PDB entry 3CCJ | X-ray diffraction, 3.30 A resolution | chains C and 0 of the 31 polymer chains in the assembly

Chain C:
Molecule: 50S ribosomal protein L4P
Organism: Haloarcula marismortui
Reference sequence: P12735 (RL4_HALMA); residue numbers follow UniProt; this construct covers 1-246
Amino-acid sequence (246 residues; each row starts with the number of its first residue):
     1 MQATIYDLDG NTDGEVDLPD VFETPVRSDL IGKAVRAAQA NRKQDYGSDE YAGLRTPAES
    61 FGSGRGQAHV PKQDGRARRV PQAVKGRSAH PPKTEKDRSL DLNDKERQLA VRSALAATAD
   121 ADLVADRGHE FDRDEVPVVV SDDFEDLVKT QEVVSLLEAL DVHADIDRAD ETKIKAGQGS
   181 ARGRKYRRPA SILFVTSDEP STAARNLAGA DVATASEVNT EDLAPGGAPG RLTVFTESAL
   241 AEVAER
Metal / ion sites: Na+: Asp45, Lys96

Chain 0:
Molecule: 23S ribosomal RNA
Organism: Haloarcula marismortui
Notes: engineered mutation(s): G2099A, C2534T
Sequence (2923 nucleotides; row label = number of the first residue in the row):
     1 GUUGGCUACU AUGCCAGCUG GUGGAUUGCU CGGCUCAGGC GCUGAUGAAG GACGUGCCAA
    61 GCUGCGAUAA GCUGUGGGGA GCCGCACGGA GGCGAAGAAC CACAGAUUUC CGAAUGAGAA
   121 UCUCUCUAAC AAUUGCUUCG CGCAAUGAGG AACCCCGAGA ACUGAAACAU CUCAGUAUCG
   181 GGAGGAACAG AAAACGCAAC GUGAUGUCGU UAGUAACCGC GAGUGAACGC GAUACAGCCC
   241 AAACCGAAGC CCUCACGGGC AAUGUGGUGU CAGGGCUACC UCUCAUCAGC CGACCGUCUU
   301 CACGAAGUCU CUUGGAAUAG AGCGUGAUAC AGGGUGACAA CCCCGUACUG AAGACCAGUA
   361 CGCUGUGCGG UAGUGCCAGA GUAGCGGGGG UUGGAUAUCC CUCGCGAAUA ACGCAGGCAU
   421 CGACUGCGAA GGCUAAACAC AACCUGAGAC CGAUAGUGAA CAAGUAGUGU GAACGAACGC
   481 UGCAAAGUAC CCUCAGAAGG GAGGCGAAAU AGAGCAUGAA AUCAGUUGGC GAUCGAGCGA
   541 CAGGGCAUAC AAGGUCCCUU GACGAAUGAC CGAGACGCGA GUCUCCAGUA AGACUCACGG
   601 GAAGCCGAUG UUCUGUCGUA CGUUUUGAAA AACGAGCCAG GGAGUGUGUC UGUAUGGCAA
   661 GUCUAACCGG AGUAUCCGGG GAGGCACAGG GAAACCGACA UGGCCGCAGG GCUUUGCCCG
   721 AGGGCCGCCG UCUUCAAGGG CGGGGAGCCA UGUGGACACG ACCCGAAUCC GGACGAUCUA
   781 CGCAUGGACA AGAUGAAGCG UGCCGAAAGG CACGUGGAAG UCUGUUAGAG UUGGUGUCCU
   841 ACAAUACCCU CUCGUGAUCU AUGUGUAGGG GUGAAAGGCC CAUCGAGUCC GGCAACAGCU
   901 GGUUCCAAUC GAAACAUGUC GAAGCAUGAC CUCCGCCGAG GUAGUCUGUG AGGUAGAGCG
   961 ACCGAUUGGU GUGUCCGCCU CCGAGAGGAG UCGGCACACC UGUCAAACUC CAAACUUACA
  1021 GACGCUGUUU GACGCGGGGA UUCCGGUGCG CGGGGUAAGC CUGUGUACCA GGAGGGGAAC
  1081 AACCCAGAGA UAGGUUAAGG UCCCCAAGUG UGGAUUAAGU GUAAUCCUCU GAAGGUGGUC
  1141 UCGAGCCCUA GACAGCCGGG AGGUGAGCUU AGAAGCAGCU ACCCUCUAAG AAAAGCGUAA
  1201 CAGCUUACCG GCCGAGGUUU GAGGCGCCCA AAAUGAUCGG GACUCAAAUC CACCACCGAG
  1261 ACCUGUCCGU ACCACUCAUA CUGGUAAUCG AGUAGAUUGG CGCUCUAAUU GGAUGGAAGC
  1321 AGGGGCGAGA GCUCCUGUGG ACCGAUUAGU GACGAAAAUC CUGGCCAUAG UAGCAGCGAU
  1381 AGUCGGGUGA GAACCCCGAC GGCCUAAUGG AUAAGGGUUC CUCAGCACUG CUGAUCAGCU
  1441 GAGGGUUAGC CGGUCCUAAG UCUCACCGCA ACUCGACUGA GACGAAAUGG GAAACAGGUU
  1501 AAUAUUCCUG UGCCAUCAUG CAGUGAAAGU UGACGCCCUG GGGUCGAUCA CGCCGGGCAU
  1561 UCGCCCGGUC GAACCGUCCA ACUCCGUGGA AGCCGUAAUG GCAGGAAGCG GACGAACGGC
  1621 GGCAUAGGGA AACGUGAUUC AACCUGGGGC CCAUGAAAAG ACGAGCAUGA UGUCCGUACC
  1681 GAGAACCGAC ACAGGUGUCC AUGGCGGCGA AAGCCAAGGC CUGUCGGGAG CAACCAACGU
  1741 UAGGGAAUUC GGCAAGUUAG UCCCGUACCU UCGGAAGAAG GGAUGCCUGC UCCGGAACGG
  1801 AGCAGGUCGC AGUGACUCGG AAGCUCGGAC UGUCUAGUAA CAACAUAGGU GACCGCAAAU
  1861 CCGCAAGGAC UCGUACGGUC ACUGAAUCCU GCCCAGUGCA GGUAUCUGAA CACCUCGUAC
  1921 AAGAGGACGA AGGACCUGUC AACGGCGGGG GUAACUAUGA CCCUCUUAAG GUAGCGUAGU
  1981 ACCUUGCCGC AUCAGUAGCG GCUUGCAUGA AUGGAUUAAC CAGAGCUUCA CUGUCCCAAC
  2041 GUUGGGCCCG GUGAACUGUA CAUUCCAGUG CGGAGUCUGG AGACACCCAG GGGGAAGCAA
  2101 AGACCCUAUG GAGCUUUACU GCAGGCUGUC GCUGAGACGU GGUCGCCGAU GUGCAGCAUA
  2161 GGUAGGAGUC GUUACAGAGG UACCCGCGCU AGCGGGCCAC CCAGACAACA GUGAAAUACU
  2221 ACCCGUCGGU GACUGCGACU CUCACUCCGG GAGGAGGACA CCGAUAGCCG GGCAGUUUGA
  2281 CUGGGGCGGU ACGCGCUCGA AAAGAUAUCG AGCGCGCCCU AUGGUCAUCU CAGCCGGGAC
  2341 AGAGACCCGG CGAAGAGUGC AAGAGCAAAA GAUGACUUGA CAGUGUUCUU CCCAACGAGG
  2401 AACGCUGACG CGAAAGCGUG GUCUAGCGAA CCAAUUAGCC UGCUUGAUGC GGGCAAUUGA
  2461 UGACAGAAAA GCUACCCUAG GGAUAACAGA GUCGUCACUC GCAAGAGCAC AUAUCGACCG
  2521 AGUGGCUUGC UACUUCGAUG UCGGUUCCCU CCAUCCUGCC CGUGCAGAAG CGGGCAAGGG
  2581 UGAGGUUGUU CGCCUAUUAA AGGAGGUCGU GAGCUGGGUU UAGACCGUCG UGAGACAGGU
  2641 CGGCUGCUAU CUACUGGGUG UGUAAUGGUG UCUGACAAGA ACGACCGUAU AGUACGAGAG
  2701 GAACUACGGU UGGUGGCCAC UGGUGUACCG GUUGUUCGAG AGAGCACGUG CCGGGUAGCC
  2761 ACGCCACACG GGGUAAGAGC UGAACGCAUC UAAGCUCGAA ACCCACUUGG AAAAGAGACA
  2821 CCGCCGAGGU CCCGCGUACA AGACGCGGUC GAUAGACUCG GGGUGUGCGC GUCGAGGUAA
  2881 CGAGACGUUA AGCCCACGAG CACUAACAGA CCAAAGCCAU CAU
Unresolved in the structure: 1-9, 126-127, 715, 971-998, 1560, 1952-1963, 2137-2236, 2339-2343, 2665-2666, 2915-2923
Modified residues: 1MA (6-hydro-1-methyladenosine-5'-monophosphate) at position 628, OMU (o2'-methyluridine 5'-monophosphate) at position 2587, OMG (o2'-methylguanosine-5'-monophosphate) at position 2588, UR3 (3-methyluridine-5'-monophoshate) at position 2619, PSU (pseudouridine-5'-monophosphate) at position 2621
Metal / ion sites: Na+ site 1 near U12 (its only coordinating residue here); Mg2+ site 1 near G28 (its only coordinating residue here); Na+ site 2: C40, G41; Na+ site 3 near G56 (its only coordinating residue here); Sr2+ site 1: A86, C87 (shared with 1 residue of chain T); Mg2+ site 2 near U115 (its only coordinating residue here); Na+ site 4: C130, U146; Na+ site 5: C141, G142; K+ site 1: C162, U163, U172; Mg2+ site 3: C162, U2276; Na+ site 6: A165, A166, A167; Mg2+ site 4: A166, G219; 66 more Mg2+ sites not listed; 56 more Na+ sites not listed; 60 more Sr2+ sites not listed; 1 more K+ sites not listed

Chain C / chain 0 interface:
Residue-residue contacts (224; chain C residue first):
  Arg27(C) - G656(0)  hydrogen bond to the phosphate
  Arg27(C) - G657(0)  salt bridge to the phosphate
  Leu30(C) - G656(0)  sugar contact
  Lys33(C) - A750(0)  hydrogen bond to the sugar
  Lys33(C) - U751(0)  sugar contact
  Arg36(C) - A1348(0)  hydrogen bond to the sugar
  Arg36(C) - G1349(0)  salt bridge to the phosphate
  Ala38(C) - U675(0)  hydrogen bond to the sugar
  Ala38(C) - C676(0)  phosphate contact
  Gln39(C) - A1307(0)  hydrogen bond to the sugar
  Asn41(C) - U675(0)  phosphate contact
  Asn41(C) - C676(0)  hydrogen bond to the phosphate
  Arg42(C) - U675(0)  hydrogen bond to the sugar
  Lys43(C) - A449(0)  phosphate contact
  Lys43(C) - U1306(0)  sugar contact
  Gln44(C) - C36(0)  base contact
  Gln44(C) - A447(0)  hydrogen bond to the sugar
  Gln44(C) - G448(0)  hydrogen bond to the sugar
  Gln44(C) - A449(0)  hydrogen bond to the phosphate
  Gln44(C) - A674(0)  hydrogen bond to the base
  Asp45(C) - U35(0)  hydrogen bond to the sugar
  Asp45(C) - C36(0)  sugar contact
  Tyr46(C) - U35(0)  sugar contact
  Tyr46(C) - C450(0)  sugar contact
  Tyr46(C) - A1352(0)  hydrogen bond to the phosphate
  Gly47(C) - C34(0)  hydrogen bond to the sugar
  Gly47(C) - U35(0)  sugar contact
  Ser48(C) - C34(0)  sugar contact
  Ser48(C) - U457(0)  phosphate contact
  Ser48(C) - A1352(0)  base contact
  Asp49(C) - C34(0)  phosphate contact
  Asp49(C) - U35(0)  phosphate contact
  Asp49(C) - U457(0)  hydrogen bond to the phosphate
  Ala52(C) - U457(0)  phosphate contact
  Ala52(C) - G458(0)  phosphate contact
  Gly53(C) - G458(0)  hydrogen bond to the phosphate
  Leu54(C) - A894(0)  base contact
  Arg55(C) - U457(0)  hydrogen bond to the phosphate
  Arg55(C) - G458(0)  salt bridge to the phosphate
  Thr56(C) - G475(0)  hydrogen bond to the phosphate
  Pro57(C) - C474(0)  phosphate contact
  Pro57(C) - G475(0)  phosphate contact
  Pro57(C) - C890(0)  phosphate contact
  Pro57(C) - G891(0)  phosphate contact
  Ser60(C) - A766(0)  phosphate contact
  Gly62(C) - A766(0)  phosphate contact
  Gly62(C) - A767(0)  phosphate contact
  Gly62(C) - U1359(0)  base contact
  Ser63(C) - U1359(0)  hydrogen bond to the base
  Ser63(C) - A2101(0)  sugar contact
  Ser63(C) - A2479(0)  phosphate contact
  Gly64(C) - A2100(0)  hydrogen bond to the phosphate
  Gly64(C) - A2101(0)  hydrogen bond to the phosphate
  Arg65(C) - A2101(0)  hydrogen bond to the phosphate
  Gly66(C) - U1359(0)  base contact
  Gly66(C) - A2100(0)  phosphate contact
  Gly66(C) - A2101(0)  hydrogen bond to the phosphate
  Gln67(C) - U1359(0)  hydrogen bond to the base
  Gln67(C) - A2101(0)  phosphate contact
  Ala68(C) - U1359(0)  phosphate contact
  Ala68(C) - C1360(0)  phosphate contact
  His69(C) - C764(0)  sugar contact
  His69(C) - G765(0)  hydrogen bond to the sugar
  His69(C) - A766(0)  salt bridge to the phosphate
  His69(C) - U1359(0)  hydrogen bond to the base
  Val70(C) - C1360(0)  sugar contact
  Val70(C) - C1361(0)  sugar contact
  Pro71(C) - G765(0)  phosphate contact
  Gln73(C) - C474(0)  hydrogen bond to the sugar
  Gln73(C) - G475(0)  phosphate contact
  Asp74(C) - G467(0)  base contact
  Asp74(C) - C474(0)  sugar contact
  Asp74(C) - G475(0)  sugar contact
  Arg76(C) - A476(0)  hydrogen bond to the sugar
  Arg76(C) - U1362(0)  hydrogen bond to the phosphate
  Arg76(C) - G1363(0)  salt bridge to the phosphate
  Ala77(C) - C1361(0)  phosphate contact
  Ala77(C) - U1362(0)  hydrogen bond to the phosphate
  Arg78(C) - A476(0)  salt bridge to the phosphate
  Val80(C) - C764(0)  phosphate contact
  Val80(C) - G765(0)  phosphate contact
  Pro81(C) - G642(0)  sugar contact
  Pro81(C) - C763(0)  phosphate contact
  Pro81(C) - C764(0)  sugar contact
  Gln82(C) - G641(0)  hydrogen bond to the base
  Gln82(C) - G642(0)  sugar contact
  Gln82(C) - C764(0)  hydrogen bond to the sugar
  Gln82(C) - A1358(0)  base contact
  Gln82(C) - C1360(0)  base contact
  Gln82(C) - C1361(0)  sugar contact
  Ala83(C) - C1361(0)  sugar contact
  Val84(C) - U454(0)  base contact
  Val84(C) - A455(0)  phosphate contact
  Val84(C) - G640(0)  base contact
  Val84(C) - C1361(0)  hydrogen bond to the sugar
  Val84(C) - U1362(0)  sugar contact
  Lys85(C) - A455(0)  hydrogen bond to the phosphate
  Lys85(C) - G458(0)  hydrogen bond to the phosphate
  Lys85(C) - A459(0)  salt bridge to the phosphate
  Lys85(C) - A476(0)  salt bridge to the phosphate
  Lys85(C) - A477(0)  salt bridge to the phosphate
  Arg87(C) - C763(0)  phosphate contact
  Arg87(C) - C764(0)  salt bridge to the phosphate
  Arg87(C) - A894(0)  hydrogen bond to the base
  Ser88(C) - A1352(0)  hydrogen bond to the base
  Ala89(C) - A643(0)  sugar contact
  His90(C) - A643(0)  phosphate contact
  His90(C) - G644(0)  sugar contact
  His90(C) - U645(0)  sugar contact
  His90(C) - C762(0)  hydrogen bond to the sugar
  His90(C) - C763(0)  phosphate contact
  His90(C) - A1352(0)  sugar contact
  Pro91(C) - A1352(0)  sugar contact
  Pro92(C) - A1352(0)  phosphate contact
  Lys93(C) - U645(0)  hydrogen bond to the base
  Lys93(C) - G646(0)  sugar contact
  Lys93(C) - G760(0)  base contact
  Thr94(C) - U35(0)  hydrogen bond to the sugar
  Glu95(C) - G646(0)  sugar contact
  Glu95(C) - U647(0)  sugar contact
  Lys96(C) - G646(0)  salt bridge to the phosphate
  Lys96(C) - U647(0)  phosphate contact
  Lys96(C) - G1351(0)  salt bridge to the phosphate
  Asp97(C) - U647(0)  hydrogen bond to the phosphate
  Leu100(C) - U751(0)  phosphate contact
  Asp101(C) - A750(0)  hydrogen bond to the sugar
  Asp101(C) - U751(0)  hydrogen bond to the phosphate
  Asn103(C) - G657(0)  base contact
  Asn103(C) - C663(0)  hydrogen bond to the phosphate
  Asn103(C) - C749(0)  hydrogen bond to the base
  Asn103(C) - A750(0)  sugar contact
  Asp104(C) - U664(0)  hydrogen bond to the phosphate
  Lys105(C) - G657(0)  sugar contact
  Lys105(C) - C658(0)  hydrogen bond to the sugar
  Lys105(C) - U662(0)  salt bridge to the phosphate
  Lys105(C) - C663(0)  salt bridge to the phosphate
  Glu106(C) - G656(0)  hydrogen bond to the sugar
  Glu106(C) - G657(0)  sugar contact
  Arg107(C) - C677(0)  salt bridge to the phosphate
  Arg107(C) - G678(0)  salt bridge to the phosphate
  Gln108(C) - G678(0)  hydrogen bond to the phosphate
  Leu109(C) - G657(0)  phosphate contact
  Leu109(C) - C658(0)  phosphate contact
  Arg127(C) - A1308(0)  hydrogen bond to the phosphate
  Arg127(C) - U1309(0)  salt bridge to the phosphate
  Val148(C) - U328(0)  sugar contact
  Lys149(C) - A327(0)  salt bridge to the phosphate
  Lys149(C) - U328(0)  salt bridge to the phosphate
  Thr150(C) - A327(0)  sugar contact
  Thr150(C) - U328(0)  hydrogen bond to the phosphate
  Gln151(C) - G326(0)  phosphate contact
  Gln151(C) - A327(0)  base contact
  Val154(C) - A327(0)  base contact
  Arg168(C) - U1309(0)  salt bridge to the phosphate
  Arg168(C) - U1310(0)  salt bridge to the phosphate
  Asp170(C) - C330(0)  hydrogen bond to the base
  Thr172(C) - A339(0)  phosphate contact
  Lys173(C) - U1310(0)  base contact
  Lys173(C) - G1311(0)  base contact
  Lys173(C) - G1344(0)  hydrogen bond to the base
  Lys173(C) - A1345(0)  base contact
  Ile174(C) - C338(0)  sugar contact
  Ile174(C) - C1342(0)  base contact
  Ile174(C) - C1343(0)  hydrogen bond to the base
  Lys175(C) - U1306(0)  salt bridge to the phosphate
  Lys175(C) - A1307(0)  salt bridge to the phosphate
  Lys175(C) - C1343(0)  phosphate contact
  Ala176(C) - C1343(0)  base contact
  Ala176(C) - G1344(0)  phosphate contact
  Gly177(C) - C1305(0)  phosphate contact
  Gly177(C) - C1343(0)  hydrogen bond to the phosphate
  Gln178(C) - C29(0)  phosphate contact
  Gln178(C) - G452(0)  hydrogen bond to the sugar
  Gln178(C) - C1305(0)  hydrogen bond to the phosphate
  Gly179(C) - C1305(0)  phosphate contact
  Gly179(C) - U1306(0)  phosphate contact
  Ala181(C) - U30(0)  phosphate contact
  Ala181(C) - G452(0)  base contact
  Arg182(C) - C450(0)  salt bridge to the phosphate
  Arg182(C) - C451(0)  salt bridge to the phosphate
  Arg182(C) - G452(0)  hydrogen bond to the base
  Arg184(C) - G448(0)  hydrogen bond to the sugar
  Arg184(C) - A449(0)  sugar contact
  Arg184(C) - C450(0)  salt bridge to the phosphate
  Arg184(C) - C1305(0)  hydrogen bond to the phosphate
  Arg184(C) - U1306(0)  salt bridge to the phosphate
  Lys185(C) - G333(0)  phosphate contact
  Tyr186(C) - G332(0)  phosphate contact
  Tyr186(C) - G333(0)  phosphate contact
  Tyr186(C) - A339(0)  hydrogen bond to the phosphate
  Arg187(C) - A1308(0)  salt bridge to the phosphate
  Arg187(C) - U1309(0)  salt bridge to the phosphate
  Arg187(C) - U1310(0)  hydrogen bond to the base
  Arg188(C) - C330(0)  base contact
  Pro189(C) - U1309(0)  phosphate contact
  Ala190(C) - A1308(0)  phosphate contact
  Ala190(C) - U1309(0)  hydrogen bond to the phosphate
  Thr202(C) - U328(0)  sugar contact
  Arg205(C) - U328(0)  hydrogen bond to the phosphate
  Arg205(C) - A329(0)  salt bridge to the phosphate
  Arg205(C) - A347(0)  hydrogen bond to the sugar
  Asn206(C) - G326(0)  base contact
  Asn206(C) - A327(0)  hydrogen bond to the base
  Asn206(C) - A329(0)  phosphate contact
  Asn206(C) - C330(0)  hydrogen bond to the base
  Leu207(C) - A327(0)  base contact
  Ala213(C) - G672(0)  base contact
  Thr214(C) - G672(0)  hydrogen bond to the base
  Ser216(C) - C677(0)  hydrogen bond to the sugar
  Glu217(C) - G670(0)  hydrogen bond to the base
  Glu217(C) - A671(0)  hydrogen bond to the sugar
  Glu217(C) - G672(0)  base contact
  Glu217(C) - C676(0)  sugar contact
  Glu217(C) - C677(0)  sugar contact
  Val218(C) - G672(0)  hydrogen bond to the base
  Asn219(C) - G672(0)  base contact
  Asn219(C) - C676(0)  hydrogen bond to the sugar
  Asp222(C) - G672(0)  hydrogen bond to the base
  Pro225(C) - A1308(0)  hydrogen bond to the sugar
  Gly226(C) - A1307(0)  sugar contact
  Gly226(C) - A1308(0)  sugar contact
  Ala228(C) - A1308(0)  sugar contact
  Arg246(C) - C677(0)  hydrogen bond to the phosphate
  Arg246(C) - G678(0)  salt bridge to the phosphate
Also at the interface, not in a pair above, chain C (118 interface residues in all): Asp29, Ala37, Ala40, Tyr51, Lys72, Gly75, Arg79, Ser99, Leu102, Gly128, Gly183, Pro200, Ala208, Val212, Glu221
Also at the interface, not in a pair above, chain 0 (97 interface residues in all): C348, G456, G648, G680, G752, A761, U1350

Summary:
118 residues of chain C and 97 residues of chain 0 are in contact, with 76 hydrogen bonds and 31 salt bridges.
Polar pairs include Gln44(C)-A674(0), Ser63(C)-U1359(0) and Gln67(C)-U1359(0). The Na+ site is built by
Asp45(C) and Lys96(C).
Here chain C is 50S ribosomal protein L4P and chain 0 is 23S ribosomal RNA, both from Haloarcula marismortui.
Entry 3CCJ (Structure of Anisomycin resistant 50S Ribosomal Subunit: 23S rRNA mutation C2534U) was determined
by X-ray diffraction together with 3CC2, 3CC4, 3CC7, 3CCE, 3CCL, 3CCM and 6 further entries from the same
study.
